2X7E - chain A; structure by X-ray diffraction, 2.40 A resolution.

== Chain A ==
Molecule: Kinesin-like protein KIF11
Organism: Homo sapiens
Notes: fragment: motor domain, residues 1-368
Reference sequence: P52732 (KIF11_HUMAN); residues 1-368 here = UniProt positions 1-368
Sequence (368 residues; row label = number of the first residue in the row):
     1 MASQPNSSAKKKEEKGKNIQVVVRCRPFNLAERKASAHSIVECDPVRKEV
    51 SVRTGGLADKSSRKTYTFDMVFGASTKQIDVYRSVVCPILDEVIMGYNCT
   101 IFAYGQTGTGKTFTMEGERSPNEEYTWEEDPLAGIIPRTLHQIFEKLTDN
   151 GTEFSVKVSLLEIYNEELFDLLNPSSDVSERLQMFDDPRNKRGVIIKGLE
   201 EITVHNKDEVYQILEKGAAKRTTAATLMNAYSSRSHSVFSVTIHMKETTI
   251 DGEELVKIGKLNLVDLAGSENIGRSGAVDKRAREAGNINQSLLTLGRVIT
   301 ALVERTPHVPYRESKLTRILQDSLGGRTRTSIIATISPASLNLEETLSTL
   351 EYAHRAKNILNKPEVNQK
Not modelled in the structure: 1-16, 272-286, 365-368
Swiss-Prot annotation at these positions:
  - binding site (ATP): G105 to T112
  - modified residue: K146 (N6-acetyllysine)
Ion coordination: Mg2+: T112 (together with ADP)
Residues lining bound ligands:
  - ADP (adenosine-5'-diphosphate): R24, R26, P27, Q106, T107, G108, T109, G110, K111, T112, F113, E118
  - X7E ((4R)-5-[(S)-(3,4-difluorophenyl)(hydroxy)methyl]-4-(3-hydroxyphenyl)-1,6-dimethyl-3,4-dihydropyrimidine-2(1h)-thione): E116, G117, E118, R119, W127, D130, L132, A133, I136, P137, L160, Y211, L214, E215, G217, A218, R221, F239

== Overview ==
Ligands of chain A: ADP and compound X7E. Curated annotation (UniProt) lists 8 ATP-binding residues.
Chain A is Kinesin-like protein KIF11 (Homo sapiens); the structure, Crystal structure of human kinesin Eg5 in
complex with (R)-fluorastrol, was determined by X-ray diffraction together with 2X7C and 2X7D from the same
study.
